PDB entry 4B3J | X-ray diffraction, 2.50 A resolution | chains C and D of the 4 polymer chains in the assembly

# Chain C (and D)
Name: Fatty acid beta-oxidation complex beta-chain fada
Source organism: Mycobacterium tuberculosis
Notes: EC 2.3.1.9; chain D of this document is another copy of the same molecule, construct and numbering; everything in this record applies to it too
Reference sequence: O53871 (Y0859_MYCTU); residues 1-403 here = UniProt positions 1-403
Amino-acid sequence (403 residues; row label = number of the first residue in the row):
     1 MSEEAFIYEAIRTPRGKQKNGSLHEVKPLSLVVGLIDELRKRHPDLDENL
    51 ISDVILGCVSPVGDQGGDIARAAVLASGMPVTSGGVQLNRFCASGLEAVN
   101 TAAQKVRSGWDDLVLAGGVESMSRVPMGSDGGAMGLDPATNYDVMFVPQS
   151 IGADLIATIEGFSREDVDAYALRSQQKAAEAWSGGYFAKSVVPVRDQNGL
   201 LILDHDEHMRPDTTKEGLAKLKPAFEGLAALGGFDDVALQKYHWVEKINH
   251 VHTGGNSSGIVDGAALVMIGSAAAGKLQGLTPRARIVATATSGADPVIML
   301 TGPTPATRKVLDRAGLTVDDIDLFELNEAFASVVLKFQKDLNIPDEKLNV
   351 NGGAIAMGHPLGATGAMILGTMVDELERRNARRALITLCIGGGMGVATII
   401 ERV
Disordered / not traced: 1 (chain D: 227-229)
Residues lining bound ligands:
  - ADP (adenosine-5'-diphosphate): Ile-159, Tyr-242, His-243, Trp-244, Ile-298, Lys-336
  - coenzyme A (COA): Gln-18, Lys-19, Cys-92, Met-127, Gln-149, Gln-175, Arg-210, Thr-213, Gly-217, Leu-218, Leu-221, Ala-224, Phe-225, Thr-253, Gly-254, Gly-255, Ser-257, Ser-258, Ile-260, Ala-329, Phe-330, His-359, Leu-361

# Chain C / chain D interface
Pairs across the interface (116; chain C residue first):
  Ser-2(C) / Met-1(D)
  Lys-27(C) / Leu-136(D)  hydrogen bond (side chain-backbone)
  Lys-27(C) / Asp-137(D)  salt bridge
  Leu-29(C) / Thr-140(D)
  Ser-52(C) / Thr-291(D)
  Asp-53(C) / Arg-90(D)  salt bridge
  Pro-61(C) / Pro-61(D)  hydrophobic
  Val-62(C) / Asp-130(D)
  Gly-63(C) / Asp-130(D)  hydrogen bond (backbone-backbone)
  Gly-63(C) / Gly-131(D)
  Gly-63(C) / Gly-132(D)  hydrogen bond (backbone-backbone)
  Gly-63(C) / Ala-133(D)
  Asp-64(C) / Ala-133(D)
  Asp-64(C) / Leu-136(D)
  Gly-66(C) / Asp-130(D)
  Gly-66(C) / Gly-132(D)
  Gly-66(C) / Ala-133(D)  hydrogen bond (backbone-backbone)
  Gly-67(C) / Phe-91(D)
  Gly-67(C) / Asp-130(D)  hydrogen bond (backbone-side chain)
  Gly-67(C) / Gly-131(D)
  Gly-67(C) / Gly-132(D)
  Asp-68(C) / Asn-89(D)
  Asp-68(C) / Arg-90(D)
  Asp-68(C) / Phe-91(D)
  Arg-71(C) / Gly-392(D)  hydrogen bond (side chain-backbone)
  Arg-71(C) / Gly-393(D)
  Arg-71(C) / Met-394(D)
  Ala-72(C) / Met-134(D)
  Leu-75(C) / Val-144(D)
  Leu-75(C) / Gly-392(D)
  Val-81(C) / Gly-293(D)
  Val-81(C) / Ala-294(D)
  Val-81(C) / Pro-296(D)
  Val-81(C) / Gly-393(D)
  Thr-82(C) / Ser-292(D)
  Thr-82(C) / Gly-293(D)
  Gly-84(C) / Arg-90(D)
  Gly-84(C) / Met-394(D)
  Gly-85(C) / Arg-90(D)
  Gly-85(C) / Met-394(D)
  Val-86(C) / Asn-89(D)
  Val-86(C) / Arg-90(D)
  Gln-87(C) / Gln-87(D)  hydrogen bond
  Gln-87(C) / Leu-88(D)
  Gln-87(C) / Asn-89(D)  hydrogen bond (backbone-backbone)
  Leu-88(C) / Gln-87(D)
  Asn-89(C) / Asp-68(D)
  Asn-89(C) / Val-86(D)
  Asn-89(C) / Gln-87(D)  hydrogen bond (backbone-backbone)
  Arg-90(C) / Asp-53(D)  salt bridge
  Arg-90(C) / Asp-68(D)
  Arg-90(C) / Gly-84(D)
  Arg-90(C) / Gly-85(D)
  Phe-91(C) / Gly-67(D)
  Phe-91(C) / Asp-68(D)
  Glu-97(C) / Lys-105(D)  salt bridge
  Thr-101(C) / Thr-101(D)
  Thr-101(C) / Lys-105(D)  hydrogen bond
  Gln-104(C) / Gln-104(D)
  Gln-104(C) / Lys-105(D)  hydrogen bond
  Gln-104(C) / Ser-108(D)
  Gln-104(C) / Trp-110(D)
  Gln-104(C) / Asp-111(D)
  Lys-105(C) / Glu-97(D)  salt bridge
  Lys-105(C) / Thr-101(D)
  Lys-105(C) / Gln-104(D)  hydrogen bond
  Arg-107(C) / Met-1(D)  hydrogen bond (backbone-backbone)
  Arg-107(C) / Ser-108(D)  hydrogen bond (side chain-backbone)
  Arg-107(C) / Trp-110(D)
  Ser-108(C) / Met-1(D)
  Ser-108(C) / Gln-104(D)
  Ser-108(C) / Arg-107(D)  hydrogen bond (backbone-side chain)
  Trp-110(C) / Gln-104(D)
  Trp-110(C) / Arg-107(D)
  Trp-110(C) / Ile-286(D)
  Trp-110(C) / Val-287(D)
  Trp-110(C) / Ala-288(D)  hydrophobic
  Trp-110(C) / Thr-289(D)
  Trp-110(C) / Arg-313(D)  hydrogen bond (backbone-side chain)
  Asp-111(C) / Gln-104(D)  hydrogen bond
  Asp-130(C) / Val-62(D)
  Asp-130(C) / Gly-63(D)  hydrogen bond (backbone-backbone)
  Asp-130(C) / Gly-66(D)
  Asp-130(C) / Gly-67(D)  hydrogen bond (side chain-backbone)
  Gly-131(C) / Gly-63(D)
  Gly-131(C) / Gly-66(D)
  Gly-131(C) / Gly-67(D)  hydrogen bond (backbone-backbone)
  Gly-132(C) / Gly-63(D)  hydrogen bond (backbone-backbone)
  Gly-132(C) / Gly-66(D)
  Gly-132(C) / Gly-67(D)
  Ala-133(C) / Leu-29(D)  hydrophobic
  Met-134(C) / Gly-67(D)
  Met-134(C) / Ala-72(D)
  Met-134(C) / Leu-75(D)  hydrophobic
  Asp-137(C) / Lys-27(D)  salt bridge
  Ala-139(C) / Lys-27(D)
  Thr-140(C) / Leu-29(D)
  Val-144(C) / Leu-75(D)  hydrophobic
  Ile-286(C) / Trp-110(D)
  Val-287(C) / Trp-110(D)
  Ala-288(C) / Trp-110(D)  hydrophobic
  Thr-289(C) / Trp-110(D)
  Thr-291(C) / Ser-52(D)  hydrogen bond (side chain-backbone)
  Gly-293(C) / Thr-82(D)
  Ala-294(C) / Val-81(D)
  Pro-296(C) / Val-81(D)
  Arg-313(C) / Gly-109(D)
  Arg-313(C) / Trp-110(D)
  Gly-392(C) / Arg-71(D)  hydrogen bond (backbone-side chain)
  Gly-392(C) / Leu-75(D)
  Gly-392(C) / Val-81(D)
  Gly-393(C) / Arg-71(D)
  Met-394(C) / Asp-68(D)
  Met-394(C) / Arg-71(D)
  Met-394(C) / Gly-84(D)
  Met-394(C) / Gly-85(D)
Other interface residues (no listed pair), chain C (62 interface residues in all): Ile-69, Ala-76, Gly-109, Asp-112, Ser-292, Asp-295, Lys-309, Gly-391
Other interface residues (no listed pair), chain D (61 interface residues in all): Ser-2, Ala-76, Asp-112, Asp-295, Lys-309, Gly-391

# In short
Chain C and chain D form an interface of 62 and 61 residues respectively, with 23 hydrogen bonds and 6 salt
bridges. Polar contacts include Lys-27(C)/Asp-137(D), Asp-53(C)/Arg-90(D) and Glu-97(C)/Lys-105(D). Ligands of
chain C: coenzyme A and ADP.
Chain C and chain D are both Fatty acid beta-oxidation complex beta-chain fada (Mycobacterium tuberculosis);
the structure, Crystal structure of Mycobacterium tuberculosis fatty acid beta- oxidation complex with
CoenzymeA bound at the hydratase ..., was determined by X-ray diffraction (same publication as 4B3H and 4B3I).
